PDB entry 6JW9 | X-ray diffraction, 3.50 A resolution | chain A

# Chain A
Molecule: Cysteine protease falcipain-2
From: Plasmodium falciparum
Notes: EC 3.4.22.-
UniProt: Q8I6U4 (Q8I6U4_PLAF7); residues 1-241 here correspond to UniProt positions 244-484 (UniProt number = residue number + 243)
Sequence (241 residues; row label = number of the first residue in the row):
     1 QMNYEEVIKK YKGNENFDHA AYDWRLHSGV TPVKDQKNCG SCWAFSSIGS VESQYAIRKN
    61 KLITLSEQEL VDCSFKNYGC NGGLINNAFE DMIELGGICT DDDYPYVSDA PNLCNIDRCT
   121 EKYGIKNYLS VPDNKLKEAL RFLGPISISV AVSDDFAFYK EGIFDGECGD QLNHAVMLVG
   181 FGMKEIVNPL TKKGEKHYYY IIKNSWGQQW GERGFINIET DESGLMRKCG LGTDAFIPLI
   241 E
Swiss-Prot annotation at these positions:
  - motif: Gln1 to Phe17 (Nose motif), Glu185 to Gly194 (Arm motif)
  - active site: Cys42, His174, Asn204
Cystine bridges: Cys39-Cys80, Cys73-Cys114, Cys99-Cys119, Cys168-Cys229
Small-molecule neighbours: E64 (N-[N-[1-hydroxycarboxyethyl-carbonyl]leucylamino-butyl]-guanidine): Gln36, Gly40, Ser41, Cys42, Trp43, Tyr78, Asn81, Gly82, Gly83, Leu84, Ser149, Leu172, Asn173, His174, Ala175

# Summary
Chain A binds compound E64. Curated annotation (UniProt) lists 3 active-site residues.
Chain A is Cysteine protease falcipain-2 (Plasmodium falciparum); the structure, Crystal structure of E-64
inhibited falcipain 2 from Plasmodium falciparum, strain 3D7, was determined by X-ray diffraction together
with 7EI0 from the same study.
